Entry 5GMK (electron microscopy, 3.40 A resolution); this record covers chains N and R of the 45 polymer chains in the assembly.

[Chain N]
Molecule: 15-nt RNA strand
From: Saccharomyces cerevisiae S288c
Sequence (15 nucleotides; row label = number of the first residue in the row):
   100 GUAUGUAUUU AUUUU
Ion coordination: Mg2+: G100 (shared with 1 residue of chain B; 2 residues of chain E)

[Chain R]
Name: Pre-mRNA-splicing factor CWC2
From: Saccharomyces cerevisiae S288C
UniProt: Q12046 (CWC2_YEAST); residue numbers follow UniProt; this construct covers 1-339
Sequence (339 residues; each row starts with the number of its first residue):
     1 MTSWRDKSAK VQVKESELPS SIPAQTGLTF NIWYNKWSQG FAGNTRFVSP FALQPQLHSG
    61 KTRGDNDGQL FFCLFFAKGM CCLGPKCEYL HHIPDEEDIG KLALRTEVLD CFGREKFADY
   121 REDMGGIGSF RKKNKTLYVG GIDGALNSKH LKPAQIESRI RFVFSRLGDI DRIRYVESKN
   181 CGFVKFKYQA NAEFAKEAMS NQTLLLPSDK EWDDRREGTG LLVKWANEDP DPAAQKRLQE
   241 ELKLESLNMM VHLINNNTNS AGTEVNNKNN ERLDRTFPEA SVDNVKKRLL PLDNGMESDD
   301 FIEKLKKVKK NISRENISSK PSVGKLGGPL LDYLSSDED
Not modelled in the structure: 262-339
Ion coordination: Zn2+: Cys73, Cys81, Cys87, His91
Swiss-Prot annotation at these positions:
  - zinc finger: Asp67 to Pro94 (C3H1-type)
  - modified residue (Phosphoserine): Ser335, Ser336
  - mutagenesis: Cys73 (C73Y: Inhibits cell growth), Gly79 (G79D: No effect. Synthetic lethal when associated with CLF1 lacking a TPR domain), Cys87 (C87H: Inhibits cell growth), Phe186 (F186D: Inhibits cell growth)

[Chain N / chain R interface]
Pairs across the interface - 26 pairs, chain N then chain R:
  U109(N) - Asn44(R)  base contact
  A110(N) - Asn44(R)  base contact
  A110(N) - Arg46(R)  hydrogen bond to the base
  A110(N) - Gly141(R)  sugar contact
  A110(N) - Leu222(R)  sugar contact
  U111(N) - Tyr138(R)  hydrogen bond to the phosphate
  U111(N) - Lys179(R)  sugar contact
  U111(N) - Asn180(R)  sugar contact
  U111(N) - Leu222(R)  phosphate contact
  U112(N) - Met124(R)  base contact
  U112(N) - Tyr138(R)  stacking on the base
  U112(N) - Phe183(R)  base contact
  U112(N) - Trp225(R)  base contact
  U112(N) - Ala226(R)  base contact
  U112(N) - Asn227(R)  base contact
  U113(N) - Thr136(R)  base contact
  U113(N) - Arg174(R)  phosphate contact
  U113(N) - Phe183(R)  base contact
  U113(N) - Asn227(R)  base contact
  U113(N) - Glu228(R)  base contact
  U113(N) - Asp229(R)  hydrogen bond to the sugar
  U113(N) - Pro230(R)  phosphate contact
  U113(N) - Asp231(R)  sugar contact
  U114(N) - Arg174(R)  salt bridge to the phosphate
  U114(N) - Pro230(R)  base contact
  U114(N) - Asp231(R)  sugar contact
Other interface residues (no listed pair), chain R (24 interface residues in all): Asp123, Gly140, Val176, Thr219, Lys224, Pro232

[Summary]
The interface between chain N and chain R involves 6 residues on one side and 24 on the other; the contacts
include 3 hydrogen bonds, 1 salt bridge and 1 aromatic stacking contact. Among the polar pairs are
A110(N)-Arg46(R), U113(N)-Asp229(R) and U111(N)-Tyr138(R).
Here chain N is a 15-nt RNA strand (Saccharomyces cerevisiae S288c) and chain R is Pre-mRNA-splicing factor
CWC2 (Saccharomyces cerevisiae S288C). Entry 5GMK (Cryo-EM structure of the Catalytic Step I spliceosome (C
complex) at 3.4 angstrom resolution) was determined by electron microscopy.
